Entry 1A2C (X-ray diffraction, 2.10 A resolution); this record covers chains H and I of the 4 polymer chains in the assembly.

[Chain H]
Name: Thrombin heavy chain
Organism: Homo sapiens
Notes: EC 3.4.21.5
UniProtKB: P00734 (THRB_HUMAN); the construct lacks a stretch of the UniProt sequence and is renumbered around it, so the offset changes along the chain: 16-36 = UniProt 364-384; 37-60 = UniProt 386-409; 61-77 = UniProt 419-435; 78-97 = UniProt 437-456; 7 more segments
Sequence (259 residues; numbered 16 to 247 plus 30 insertion-coded residues; 3 numbers in that range are skipped by the numbering (no residue carries them; nothing is unmodelled there); the number before each row is that of its first residue; a row labelled like 60A-60I holds insertion residues (60A, then the next letters in order)):
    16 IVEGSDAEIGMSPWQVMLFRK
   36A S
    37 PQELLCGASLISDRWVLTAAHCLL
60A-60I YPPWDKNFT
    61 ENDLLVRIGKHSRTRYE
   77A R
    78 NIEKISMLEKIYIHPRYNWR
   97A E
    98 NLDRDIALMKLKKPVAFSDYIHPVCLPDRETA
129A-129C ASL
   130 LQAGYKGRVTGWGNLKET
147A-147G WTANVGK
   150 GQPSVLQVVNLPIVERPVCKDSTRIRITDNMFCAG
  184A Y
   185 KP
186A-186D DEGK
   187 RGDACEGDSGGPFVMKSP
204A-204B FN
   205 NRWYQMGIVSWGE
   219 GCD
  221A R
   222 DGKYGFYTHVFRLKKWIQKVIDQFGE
Disordered / not traced: 147A-147G
Disulfide bonds: Cys-42/Cys-58, Cys-168/Cys-182, Cys-191/Cys-220
Bound ions: Na+: Arg-221A, Lys-224

[Chain I]
Name: Hirudin variant-2
Organism: Hirudo medicinalis
UniProtKB: P09945 (HIRV2_HIRME); residues 353-364 here correspond to UniProt positions 60-71 (UniProt number = residue number - 293)
Sequence (12 residues; row label = number of the first residue in the row):
   353 NGDFEEIPEEYL
Disordered / not traced: 353-354
Modified positions: Tyr-363 (o-sulfo-l-tyrosine; TYS)

[Chain H / chain I interface]
Residue-residue contacts (21):
  Phe-34(H) with Phe-356(I), hydrophobic
  Lys-36(H) with Leu-364(I)
  Gln-38(H) with Ile-359(I); Leu-364(I)
  Leu-40(H) with Phe-356(I), hydrophobic
  Leu-65(H) with Ile-359(I), hydrophobic; Tyr-363(I)
  Arg-67(H) with Ile-359(I)
  Arg-73(H) with Asp-355(I), salt bridge; Phe-356(I)
  Thr-74(H) with Asp-355(I); Phe-356(I); Glu-357(I), hydrogen bond (backbone-backbone)
  Arg-75(H) with Glu-357(I), salt bridge
  Tyr-76(H) with Glu-357(I), hydrogen bond (backbone-side chain); Glu-358(I); Pro-360(I); Tyr-363(I)
  Lys-81(H) with Tyr-363(I)
  Ile-82(H) with Tyr-363(I)
  Met-84(H) with Tyr-363(I)
Other interface residues (no listed pair), chain H (16 interface residues in all): Met-32, Glu-39, Glu-80

[Summary]
Chain H and chain I form an interface of 16 and 8 residues respectively, with 2 hydrogen bonds and 2 salt
bridges. Polar pairs include Arg-73(H)/Asp-355(I), Arg-75(H)/Glu-357(I) and Tyr-76(H)/Glu-357(I). The Na+ site
is built by Arg-221A(H) and Lys-224(H).
Chain H is Thrombin heavy chain (Homo sapiens) and chain I is Hirudin variant-2 (Hirudo medicinalis); the
structure, Structure of thrombin inhibited by AERUGINOSIN298-A from a BLUE-GREEN ALGA, was determined by X-ray
diffraction.
